2F9L - chain A; structure by X-ray diffraction, 1.55 A resolution.

# Chain A
Name: RAB11B, member RAS oncogene family
From: Homo sapiens
Notes: EC 3.6.5.2; fragment: GTPase domain, residues 8 to 205
UniProtKB: Q15907 (RB11B_HUMAN); residues 8-205 here = UniProt positions 8-205
Chain sequence (199 residues; row label = number of the first residue in the row):
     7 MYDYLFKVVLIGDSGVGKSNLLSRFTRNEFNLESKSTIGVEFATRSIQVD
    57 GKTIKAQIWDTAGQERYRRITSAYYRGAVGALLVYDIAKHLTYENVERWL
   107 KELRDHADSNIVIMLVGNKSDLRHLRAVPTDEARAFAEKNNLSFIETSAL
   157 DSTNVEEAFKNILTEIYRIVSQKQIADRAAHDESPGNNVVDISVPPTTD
Disordered / not traced: 39-41, 183-205
Construct notes: initiating methionine (7)
Bound ions: Mg2+: Ser25 (together with GDP)
Residues lining bound ligands: GDP (guanosine-5'-diphosphate): Asp19, Ser20, Gly21, Val22, Gly23, Lys24, Ser25, Asn26, Phe36, Asn37, Leu38, Glu71, Asn124, Lys125, Asp127, Leu128, Ser154, Ala155, Leu156
UniProt features mapped onto this chain:
  - motif: Phe36 to Glu47 (Switch 1), Thr67 to Gly86 (Switch 2)
  - binding site (GTP): Ser20, Gly21, Gly23, Lys24, Ser25, Asn26, Asn37, Leu38, Ser40, Ser42, Thr43, Gly69, Asn124, Lys125, Asp127, Ala155, Leu156
  - binding site (Mg(2+)): Ser25, Thr43, Asp66
  - natural variant: Val22 (V22M: In NDAGSCW), Ala68 (A68T: In NDAGSCW)
  - mutagenesis: Ser25 (S25N: Dominant negative mutant locked in the inactive GDP-bound form; alters apical recycling. Does not interact with ZFYV2E and KIF5A), Gln70 (Q70L: Constitutively active mutant locked in the active GTP-bound form; alters apical recycling)

# In short
Bound to chain A: GDP. UniProt lists 17 GTP-binding residues, 3 Mg2+-binding residues and 2 mutagenesis sites.
Chain A is RAB11B, member RAS oncogene family (Homo sapiens); the structure, 3D structure of inactive human
Rab11b GTPase, was determined by X-ray diffraction together with 2F9M from the same study.
